4TLX - chains A and C of the 4 polymer chains in the assembly; structure by X-ray diffraction, 2.23 A resolution.

Chain A (and C):
Molecule: KtzI
Source organism: Kutzneria sp. 744
Notes: chain C of this document is another copy of the same molecule, construct and numbering; everything in this record applies to it too
Reference sequence: A8CF85 (A8CF85_9PSEU); numbering as in UniProt (aligned over 3-424)
Sequence (443 residues; row label = number of the first residue in the row; numbers below 1 keep their minus sign (Met-18 is residue -18)):
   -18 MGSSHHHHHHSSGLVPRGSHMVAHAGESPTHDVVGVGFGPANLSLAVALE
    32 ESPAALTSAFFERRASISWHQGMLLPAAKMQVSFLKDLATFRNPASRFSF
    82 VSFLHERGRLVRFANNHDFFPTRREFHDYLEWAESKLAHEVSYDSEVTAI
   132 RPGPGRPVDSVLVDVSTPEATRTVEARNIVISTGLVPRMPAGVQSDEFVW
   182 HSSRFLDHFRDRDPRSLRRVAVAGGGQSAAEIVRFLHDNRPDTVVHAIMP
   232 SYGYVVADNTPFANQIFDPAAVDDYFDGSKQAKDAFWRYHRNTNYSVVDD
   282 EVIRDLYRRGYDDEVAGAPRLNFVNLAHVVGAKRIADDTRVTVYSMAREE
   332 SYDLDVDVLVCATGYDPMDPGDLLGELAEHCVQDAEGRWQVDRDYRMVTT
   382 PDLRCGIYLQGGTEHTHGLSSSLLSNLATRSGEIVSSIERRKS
Disordered / not traced: -18 to 9
Differences from the reference sequence: initiating methionine (-18); expression tag (-17 to 2)
Ion coordination: K+ site 1: Leu30, Glu31, Ser33, Ala35; K+ site 2: Glu115, Leu118, His120; K+ site 3: Ser116, Leu118
Residues lining bound ligands:
  - dihydroflavine-adenine dinucleotide (FDA): Val17, Gly18, Phe19, Gly20, Pro21, Ala22, Asn23, Phe42, Glu43, Arg44, Arg45, Ser49, Trp50, His51, Met54, Met61, Gln62, Val63, Arg104, Ser126, Glu127, Val128, Ser163, Thr164, Gly165, Leu166, Tyr346, Leu354, Gln391, Ser403, Leu404, Leu405, Ser406
  - NADP (NAP; NADP nicotinamide-adenine-dinucleotide phosphate): Met54, Ala59, Lys60, Met61, Gln62, Arg104, Arg169, Pro171, Ala204, Gly205, Gly206, Gly207, Gln208, Ser209, Ala210, Glu212, Ile229, Pro231, Arg272, Asn275, Tyr276, Ser277, Ala308, His309, Val310, Ala343, Thr344, Gly345, Tyr346, Leu404
  - L-ornithine (ORN): Gln62, Val63, Lys67, Asn240, Asn245, Phe248, Thr274, Asn275, Leu404, Ser406
What the authors report for this chain:
  - self-association interface (contacts with another copy of this molecule): Ser260 to Tyr270
  - binding site for NADP: Glu212, Tyr270, Asn275
  - binding site for dihydroflavine-adenine dinucleotide: His51
  - binding site for L-ornithine: Lys67, Asn245, Asn275, Ser406

Chain A / chain C interface:
Pairs across the interface (31):
  Leu85(A) with Tyr292(C)
  Arg90(A) with Tyr292(C), hydrogen bond; Glu295(C); Val296(C)
  Arg93(A) with Tyr288(C), hydrogen bond (backbone-side chain); Gly291(C); Tyr292(C); Glu295(C), salt bridge
  Phe94(A) with Tyr292(C)
  Asn96(A) with Tyr288(C)
  Asn97(A) with Arg285(C); Tyr288(C)
  Thr103(A) with Asp293(C)
  Glu106(A) with Tyr292(C), hydrogen bond; Val296(C)
  Arg285(A) with Asn97(C)
  Tyr288(A) with Arg93(C), hydrogen bond (side chain-backbone); Asn96(C); Asn97(C)
  Gly291(A) with Arg93(C), hydrogen bond (backbone-side chain)
  Tyr292(A) with Leu85(C); Arg90(C), hydrogen bond; Arg93(C); Phe94(C); Glu106(C), hydrogen bond
  Asp293(A) with Thr103(C)
  Glu295(A) with Arg90(C); Arg93(C), salt bridge
  Val296(A) with Arg90(C); Glu106(C); Asp109(C)

Summary:
Chain A and chain C form an interface of 15 and 16 residues respectively; the contacts include 7 hydrogen
bonds and 2 salt bridges. Among the polar pairs are Arg93(A)-Glu295(C), Arg90(A)-Tyr292(C) and
Arg93(A)-Tyr288(C). From the paper: a binding site for L-ornithine at Lys67(A), Asn245(A) and Asn275(A) among
others; a binding site for NADP at Glu212(A), Tyr270(A) and Asn275(A).
Chain A and chain C are both KtzI (Kutzneria sp. 744); the structure, Kutzneria sp. 744 ornithine
N-hydroxylase, KtzI-FADred-NADP+-L-orn, was determined by X-ray diffraction together with 4TLZ, 4TM0, 4TM1,
4TM3 and 4TM4 from the same study.
